Entry 8XP6 (X-ray diffraction, 1.40 A resolution); this record covers chain A.

Chain A:
Molecule: 2OG-Fe(II) oxygenase
From: Streptomyces collinus
Amino-acid sequence (312 residues; numbered 1 to 312; the number before each row is that of its first residue):
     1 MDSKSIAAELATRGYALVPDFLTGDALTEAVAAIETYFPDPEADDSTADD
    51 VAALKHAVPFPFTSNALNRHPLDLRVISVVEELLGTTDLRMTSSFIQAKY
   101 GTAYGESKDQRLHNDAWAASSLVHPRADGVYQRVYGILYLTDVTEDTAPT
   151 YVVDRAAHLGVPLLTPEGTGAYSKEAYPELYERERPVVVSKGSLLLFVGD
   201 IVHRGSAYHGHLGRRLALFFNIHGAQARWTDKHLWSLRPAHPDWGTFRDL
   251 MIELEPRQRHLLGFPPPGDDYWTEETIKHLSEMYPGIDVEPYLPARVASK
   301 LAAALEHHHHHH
Disordered / not traced: 1, 296-312
Metal / ion sites: Fe ion: H113, D115, H203

Overview:
H113, D115 and H203 form the Fe ion site.
Chain A is 2OG-Fe(II) oxygenase (Streptomyces collinus); the structure, 2OG-Fe(II) oxygenase-ColD, was
determined by X-ray diffraction together with 8XPF from the same study.
